6V19 - chains A and B of the 5 polymer chains in the assembly; structure by X-ray diffraction, 2.60 A resolution.

== Chain A ==
Name: HLA class II histocompatibility antigen, DR alpha chain
Organism: Homo sapiens
Reference sequence: P01903 (DRA_HUMAN); residues 1-181 here correspond to UniProt positions 26-206 (UniProt number = residue number + 25)
Chain sequence (189 residues; row label = number of the first residue in the row):
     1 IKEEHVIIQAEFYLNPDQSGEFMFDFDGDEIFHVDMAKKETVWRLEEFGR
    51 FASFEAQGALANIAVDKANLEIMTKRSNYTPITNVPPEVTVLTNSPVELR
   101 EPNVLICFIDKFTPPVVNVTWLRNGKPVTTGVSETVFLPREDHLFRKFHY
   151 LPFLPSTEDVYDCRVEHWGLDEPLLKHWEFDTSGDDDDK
Unresolved in the structure: 1-3, 181-189
Differences from the reference sequence: expression tag (182-189)
Disulfide bonds: Cys-107/Cys-163
Covalently attached groups: N-acetylglucosamine (NAG) linked to Asn-118
Curated features (UniProtKB/Swiss-Prot):
  - region: Glu-179 to Asp-181 (Connecting peptide)
  - site: Gln-9 (Self- and pathogen-derived peptide antigen), Gly-49 (Self-peptide antigen), Phe-51 (Self- and pathogen-derived peptide antigen), Ala-52 (Self-peptide antigen), Ser-53 (Self- and pathogen-derived peptide antigen), Glu-55 (Pathogen-derived peptide antigen), Asn-62 (Self- and pathogen-derived peptide antigen), Asn-69 (Pathogen-derived peptide antigen), Arg-76 (Self- and pathogen-derived peptide antigen)
  - glycosylation (N-linked (GlcNAc...) asparagine): Asn-78, Asn-118

== Chain B ==
Name: HLA class II histocompatibility antigen, DRB1-4 beta chain
Organism: Homo sapiens
Reference sequence: P13760 (2B14_HUMAN); residues 1-190 here correspond to UniProt positions 30-219 (UniProt number = residue number + 29)
Chain sequence (198 residues; row label = number of the first residue in the row):
     1 GDTRPRFLEQVKHECHFFNGTERVRFLDRYFYHQEEYVRFDSDVGEYRAV
    51 TELGRPDAEYWNSQKDLLEQKRAAVDTYCRHNYGVGESFTVQRRVYPEVT
   101 VYPAKTQPLQHHNLLVCSVNGFYPGSIEVRWFRNGQEEKTGVVSTGLIQN
   151 GDWTFQTLVMLETVPRSGEVYTCQVEHPSLTSPLTVEWRATGGDDDDK
Unresolved in the structure: 1, 105-113, 189-198
Differences from the reference sequence: expression tag (191-198)
Disulfide bonds: Cys-15/Cys-79, Cys-117/Cys-173

== Chain A / chain B interface ==
Pairs across the interface (108):
  Glu-4(A) / Phe-17(B)  hydrogen bond (backbone-backbone)
  Glu-4(A) / Phe-18(B)
  Glu-4(A) / Asn-19(B)  hydrogen bond (side chain-backbone)
  Glu-4(A) / Gly-20(B)  hydrogen bond (side chain-backbone)
  His-5(A) / Cys-15(B)
  His-5(A) / His-16(B)
  His-5(A) / Phe-17(B)  hydrogen bond (backbone-backbone)
  His-5(A) / Val-91(B)
  Val-6(A) / Cys-15(B)
  Val-6(A) / His-16(B)
  Ile-7(A) / His-13(B)
  Ile-7(A) / Glu-14(B)
  Ile-7(A) / Cys-15(B)  hydrogen bond (backbone-backbone)
  Ile-8(A) / His-13(B)
  Ile-8(A) / Glu-14(B)
  Gln-9(A) / Val-11(B)
  Gln-9(A) / Lys-12(B)
  Gln-9(A) / His-13(B)  hydrogen bond (backbone-backbone)
  Gln-9(A) / Tyr-78(B)  hydrogen bond
  Ala-10(A) / Val-11(B)
  Glu-11(A) / Gln-10(B)
  Glu-11(A) / Val-11(B)  hydrogen bond (backbone-backbone)
  Glu-11(A) / His-13(B)  salt bridge
  Phe-12(A) / Leu-8(B)  hydrophobic
  Phe-12(A) / Glu-9(B)
  Phe-12(A) / Gln-10(B)
  Tyr-13(A) / Phe-7(B)
  Tyr-13(A) / Leu-8(B)
  Tyr-13(A) / Glu-9(B)  hydrogen bond (backbone-backbone)
  Leu-14(A) / Arg-6(B)
  Leu-14(A) / Phe-7(B)
  Leu-14(A) / Leu-8(B)  hydrophobic
  Asn-15(A) / Arg-6(B)
  Asn-15(A) / Phe-7(B)  hydrogen bond (backbone-backbone)
  Pro-16(A) / Arg-4(B)
  Pro-16(A) / Pro-5(B)
  Pro-16(A) / Arg-6(B)
  Asp-17(A) / Arg-6(B)  salt bridge
  Phe-24(A) / Tyr-78(B)
  Phe-24(A) / Asn-82(B)
  Phe-26(A) / Thr-90(B)
  Phe-26(A) / Val-91(B)
  Phe-26(A) / Tyr-123(B)
  Phe-26(A) / Trp-153(B)  hydrophobic
  Asp-27(A) / Gln-149(B)
  Gly-28(A) / Gln-149(B)  hydrogen bond (backbone-side chain)
  Asp-29(A) / Tyr-123(B)
  Asp-29(A) / Gln-149(B)  hydrogen bond
  Asp-29(A) / Trp-153(B)  hydrogen bond (side chain-backbone)
  Glu-30(A) / Trp-153(B)  hydrogen bond (backbone-side chain)
  Arg-44(A) / Gly-151(B)  hydrogen bond (side chain-backbone)
  Arg-44(A) / Asp-152(B)
  Arg-44(A) / Trp-153(B)
  Leu-45(A) / Arg-93(B)
  Leu-45(A) / Asp-152(B)
  Leu-45(A) / Trp-153(B)
  Phe-48(A) / Phe-89(B)  hydrophobic
  Phe-48(A) / Trp-153(B)
  Phe-51(A) / Phe-89(B)  hydrophobic
  Ala-52(A) / Phe-89(B)  hydrophobic
  Asp-66(A) / Glu-9(B)
  Asp-66(A) / Val-11(B)
  Leu-70(A) / Phe-7(B)
  Leu-70(A) / Leu-8(B)
  Leu-70(A) / Glu-9(B)
  Leu-70(A) / Tyr-32(B)  hydrophobic
  Met-73(A) / Glu-9(B)
  Met-73(A) / Tyr-32(B)  hydrophobic
  Met-73(A) / Tyr-37(B)
  Met-73(A) / Leu-53(B)  hydrophobic
  Thr-74(A) / Phe-7(B)
  Thr-74(A) / Tyr-32(B)
  Arg-76(A) / Leu-53(B)  hydrogen bond (side chain-backbone)
  Arg-76(A) / Pro-56(B)
  Arg-76(A) / Asp-57(B)  salt bridge
  Ser-77(A) / Tyr-32(B)  hydrogen bond
  Tyr-79(A) / Phe-7(B)
  Thr-80(A) / Phe-7(B)
  Thr-80(A) / Tyr-32(B)  hydrogen bond (backbone-side chain)
  Thr-80(A) / His-33(B)  hydrogen bond (backbone-side chain)
  Pro-81(A) / Pro-5(B)  hydrophobic
  Pro-81(A) / Arg-6(B)
  Pro-81(A) / Phe-7(B)  hydrophobic
  Pro-81(A) / His-33(B)
  Ile-82(A) / Arg-6(B)  hydrogen bond (backbone-backbone)
  Ile-82(A) / His-33(B)
  Thr-93(A) / Gln-156(B)  hydrogen bond (backbone-side chain)
  Asn-94(A) / Asn-120(B)  hydrogen bond (backbone-side chain)
  Asn-94(A) / Asn-150(B)  hydrogen bond
  Asn-94(A) / Gln-156(B)  hydrogen bond (backbone-side chain)
  Ser-95(A) / Asn-120(B)
  Thr-113(A) / Leu-8(B)
  Pro-115(A) / Leu-8(B)
  Pro-139(A) / Lys-12(B)
  Arg-140(A) / Lys-12(B)  hydrogen bond (backbone-side chain)
  His-143(A) / Gln-10(B)
  His-143(A) / Lys-12(B)  hydrogen bond
  His-143(A) / Arg-29(B)  hydrogen bond
  His-143(A) / Phe-31(B)
  Phe-145(A) / Leu-8(B)  hydrophobic
  Phe-145(A) / Gln-10(B)
  Phe-148(A) / Gln-149(B)
  Phe-148(A) / Asn-150(B)
  Phe-148(A) / Gly-151(B)
  Tyr-150(A) / Asn-150(B)  hydrogen bond (side chain-backbone)
  Tyr-150(A) / Gly-151(B)  hydrogen bond (side chain-backbone)
  Tyr-150(A) / Asp-152(B)
  Trp-168(A) / Arg-6(B)
Interface residues without a listed pair, chain A (55 interface residues in all): Ile-31, Asn-62, Asn-69, Leu-92, Pro-96, Ile-106, Pro-114, Arg-146
Interface residues without a listed pair, chain B (50 interface residues in all): Asp-2, Tyr-30, Gln-34, Gly-54, Tyr-83, Val-85, Thr-100, Ser-118, Ile-148, Thr-154, Phe-155

== Summary ==
55 residues of chain A face 50 of chain B across their interface; the contacts include 29 hydrogen bonds and 3
salt bridges. Polar contacts include Glu-11(A)/His-13(B), Asp-17(A)/Arg-6(B) and Arg-76(A)/Asp-57(B).
Covalently linked N-acetylglucosamine: at Asn-118(A).
Chain A is HLA class II histocompatibility antigen, DR alpha chain and chain B is HLA class II
histocompatibility antigen, DRB1-4 beta chain, both from Homo sapiens; the structure, immune receptor complex,
was determined by X-ray diffraction, deposited together with 6V0Y, 6V13, 6V15, 6V18 and 6V1A.
